PDB entry 6OC5 | X-ray diffraction, 2.80 A resolution | chain A

# Chain A
Name: Lanthanide-dependent methanol dehydrogenase XoxF
Source organism: Methylorubrum extorquens AM1
UniProt: C5B120 (C5B120_METEA); numbering as in UniProt (aligned over 1-601)
Sequence (601 residues; row label = number of the first residue in the row):
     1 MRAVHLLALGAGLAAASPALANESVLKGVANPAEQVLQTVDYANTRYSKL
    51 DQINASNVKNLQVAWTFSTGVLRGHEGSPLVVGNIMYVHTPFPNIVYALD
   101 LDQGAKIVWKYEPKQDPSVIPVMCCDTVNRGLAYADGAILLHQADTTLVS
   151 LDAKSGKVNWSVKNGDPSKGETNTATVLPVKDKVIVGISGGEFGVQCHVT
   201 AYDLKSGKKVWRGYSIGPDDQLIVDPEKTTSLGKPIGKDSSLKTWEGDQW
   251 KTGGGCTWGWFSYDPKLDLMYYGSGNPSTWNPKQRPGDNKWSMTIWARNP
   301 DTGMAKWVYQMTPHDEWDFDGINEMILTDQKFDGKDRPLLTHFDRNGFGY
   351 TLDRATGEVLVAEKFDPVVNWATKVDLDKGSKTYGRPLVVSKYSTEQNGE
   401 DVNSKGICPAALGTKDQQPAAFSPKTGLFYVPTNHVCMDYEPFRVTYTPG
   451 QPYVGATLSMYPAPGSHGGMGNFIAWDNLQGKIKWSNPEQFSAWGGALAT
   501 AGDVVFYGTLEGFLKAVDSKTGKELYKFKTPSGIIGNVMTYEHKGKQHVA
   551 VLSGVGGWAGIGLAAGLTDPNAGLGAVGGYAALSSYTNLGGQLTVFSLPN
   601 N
Unresolved in the structure: 1-21, 601
Swiss-Prot annotation at these positions:
  - active site: Asp318 (Proton acceptor)
  - binding site (pyrroloquinoline quinone): Arg130, Thr174, Ser189, Gly190, Gly191, Trp258, Arg345, Trp494, Trp558
  - binding site (La(3+)): Glu192, Asn276, Asp318, Asp320
  - mutagenesis: Asp320 (D320A: Loss of methanol dehydrogenase activity. In contrast to wild-type, the mutant cells are incapable of growth with methanol and La(3+) ...)
Cystine bridges: Cys124-Cys125, Cys197-Cys256, Cys408-Cys437
Bound ions: lanthanum (III) ion: Glu192, Asn276, Asp318, Asp320
What the authors report for this chain:
  - lanthanum (III) ion coordination: Glu192, Asn276, Asp318, Asp320
  - mutagenesis - D320A: abolished growth
  - mutagenesis - D320A: abolished catalytic activity on lanthanum (III) ion
  - mutagenesis - D320A: abolished binding to lanthanum (III) ion
  - mutagenesis - D320A: unchanged binding to Ca2+
  - specificity-determining residues: Asp320

# Summary
The lanthanum (III) ion site is built by Glu192, Asn276, Asp318 and Asp320. Curated annotation (UniProt) lists
active-site residue Asp318, 9 pyrroloquinoline quinone-binding residues, 4 La3+-binding residues and one
mutagenesis site. The paper reports that D320A abolishes growth; lanthanum (III) ion coordination by Glu192,
Asn276 and Asp318 among others.
Chain A is Lanthanide-dependent methanol dehydrogenase XoxF (Methylorubrum extorquens AM1); the structure,
Lanthanide-dependent methanol dehydrogenase XoxF from Methylobacterium extorquens, in complex with Lanthanum,
was determined by X-ray diffraction (same publication as 6OC6).
